Entry 5ME1 (electron microscopy, 13.50 A resolution (very low resolution: no residue pairs are listed; an interface is given only as per-side residue counts)); this record covers chains A and H of the 26 polymer chains in the assembly.

== Chain A ==
Molecule: 16S ribosomal RNA
Organism: Escherichia coli K-12
Sequence (1534 nucleotides; each row starts with the number of its first residue):
     1 AAAUUGAAGA GUUUGAUCAU GGCUCAGAUU GAACGCUGGC GGCAGGCCUA ACACAUGCAA
    61 GUCGAACGGU AACAGGAAGA AGCUUGCUUC UUUGCUGACG AGUGGCGGAC GGGUGAGUAA
   121 UGUCUGGGAA ACUGCCUGAU GGAGGGGGAU AACUACUGGA AACGGUAGCU AAUACCGCAU
   181 AACGUCGCAA GACCAAAGAG GGGGACCUUC GGGCCUCUUG CCAUCGGAUG UGCCCAGAUG
   241 GGAUUAGCUA GUAGGUGGGG UAACGGCUCA CCUAGGCGAC GAUCCCUAGC UGGUCUGAGA
   301 GGAUGACCAG CCACACUGGA ACUGAGACAC GGUCCAGACU CCUACGGGAG GCAGCAGUGG
   361 GGAAUAUUGC ACAAUGGGCG CAAGCCUGAU GCAGCCAUGC CGCGUGUAUG AAGAAGGCCU
   421 UCGGGUUGUA AAGUACUUUC AGCGGGGAGG AAGGGAGUAA AGUUAAUACC UUUGCUCAUU
   481 GACGUUACCC GCAGAAGAAG CACCGGCUAA CUCCGUGCCA GCAGCCXCGG UAAUACGGAG
   541 GGUGCAAGCG UUAAUCGGAA UUACUGGGCG UAAAGCGCAC GCAGGCGGUU UGUUAAGUCA
   601 GAUGUGAAAU CCCCGGGCUC AACCUGGGAA CUGCAUCUGA UACUGGCAAG CUUGAGUCUC
   661 GUAGAGGGGG GUAGAAUUCC AGGUGUAGCG GUGAAAUGCG UAGAGAUCUG GAGGAAUACC
   721 GGUGGCGAAG GCGGCCCCCU GGACGAAGAC UGACGCUCAG GUGCGAAAGC GUGGGGAGCA
   781 AACAGGAUUA GAUACCCUGG UAGUCCACGC CGUAAACGAU GUCGACUUGG AGGUUGUGCC
   841 CUUGAGGCGU GGCUUCCGGA GCUAACGCGU UAAGUCGACC GCCUGGGGAG UACGGCCGCA
   901 AGGUUAAAAC UCAAAUGAAU UGACGGGGGC CCGCACAAGC GGUGGAGCAU GUGGUUUAAU
   961 UCGAUGXAAC GCGAAGAACC UUACCUGGUC UUGACAUCCA CGGAAGUUUU CAGAGAUGAG
  1021 AAUGUGCCUU CGGGAACCGU GAGACAGGUG CUGCAUGGCU GUCGUCAGCU CGUGUUGUGA
  1081 AAUGUUGGGU UAAGUCCCGC AACGAGCGCA ACCCUUAUCC UUUGUUGCCA GCGGUCCGGC
  1141 CGGGAACUCA AAGGAGACUG CCAGUGAUAA ACUGGAGGAA GGUGGGGAUG ACGUCAAGUC
  1201 AUCAUGGCCC UUACGACCAG GGCUACACAC GUGCUACAAU GGCGCAUACA AAGAGAAGCG
  1261 ACCUCGCGAG AGCAAGCGGA CCUCAUAAAG UGCGUCGUAG UCCGGAUUGG AGUCUGCAAC
  1321 UCGACUCCAU GAAGUCGGAA UCGCUAGUAA UCGUGGAUCA GAAUGCCACG GUGAAUACGU
  1381 UCCCGGGCCU UGUACACACC GCCCGUXACA CCAUGGGAGU GGGUUGCAAA AGAAGUAGGU
  1441 AGCUUAACCU UCGGGAGGGC GCUUACCACU UUGUGAUUCA UGACUGGGGU GAAGUCGUAA
  1501 CAAGGUAACC GUAGGGGAAC CUGCGGUUGG AUCA
Modified positions: PSU (pseudouridine-5'-monophosphate) at position 516, G7M (N7-methyl-guanosine-5'-monophosphate) at position 527, 2MG (2N-methylguanosine-5'-monophosphate) at position 966, 5MC (5-methylcytidine-5'-monophosphate) at position 967, 2MG (2N-methylguanosine-5'-monophosphate) at position 1207, 4OC (4n,o2'-methylcytidine-5'-monophosphate) at position 1402, 5MC (5-methylcytidine-5'-monophosphate) at position 1407, UR3 (3-methyluridine-5'-monophoshate) at position 1498, 2MG (2N-methylguanosine-5'-monophosphate) at position 1516, MA6 (6N-dimethyladenosine-5'-monophoshate) at position 1518, MA6 (6N-dimethyladenosine-5'-monophoshate) at position 1519

== Chain H ==
Name: 30S ribosomal protein S8
Organism: Escherichia coli K-12
UniProtKB: P0A7W7 (RS8_ECOLI); residue numbers follow UniProt; this construct covers 1-130
Chain sequence (130 residues; each row starts with the number of its first residue):
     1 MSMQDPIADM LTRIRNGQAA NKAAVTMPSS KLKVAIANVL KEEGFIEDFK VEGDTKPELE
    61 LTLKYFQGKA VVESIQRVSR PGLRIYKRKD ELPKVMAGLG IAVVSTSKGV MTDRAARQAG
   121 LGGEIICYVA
Not modelled in the structure: 1

== Interface between chain A and chain H ==
At this resolution (14 A) residue pairs are not listed: 35 residues of chain A and 40 of chain H lie at the interface.

== In short ==
The interface between chain A and chain H involves 35 residues on one side and 40 on the other.
Chain A is 16S ribosomal RNA and chain H is 30S ribosomal protein S8, both from Escherichia coli K-12; the
structure, Structure of the 30S Pre-Initiation Complex 2 (30S IC-2) Stalled by GE81112, was determined by
electron microscopy together with 5ME0 from the same study.
